8EVU - chains B and D of the 6 polymer chains in the assembly; structure by electron microscopy, 2.58 A resolution.

Chain B:
Name: Na(+)-translocating NADH-quinone reductase subunit B
Organism: Vibrio cholerae O395
Notes: EC 7.2.1.1
Reference sequence: Q9KPS2 (NQRB_VIBCH); residues 1-415 here = UniProt positions 1-415
Sequence (415 residues; numbered 1 to 415; the number before each row is that of its first residue):
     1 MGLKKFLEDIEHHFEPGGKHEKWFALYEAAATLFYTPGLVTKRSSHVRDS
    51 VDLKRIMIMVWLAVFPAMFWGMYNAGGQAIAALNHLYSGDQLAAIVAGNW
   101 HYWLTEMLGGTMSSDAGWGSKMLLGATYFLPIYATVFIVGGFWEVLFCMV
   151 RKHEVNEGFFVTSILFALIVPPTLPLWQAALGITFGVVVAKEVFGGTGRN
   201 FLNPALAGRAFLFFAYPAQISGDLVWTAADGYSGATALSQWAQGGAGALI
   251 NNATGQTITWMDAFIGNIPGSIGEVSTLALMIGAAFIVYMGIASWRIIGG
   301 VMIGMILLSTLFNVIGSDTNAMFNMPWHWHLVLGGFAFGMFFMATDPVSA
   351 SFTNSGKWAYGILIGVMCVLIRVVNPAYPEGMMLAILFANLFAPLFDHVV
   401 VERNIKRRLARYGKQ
Unresolved in the structure: 1-2, 415
Covalently attached groups: flavin mononucleotide (FMN) linked to Thr236
Small-molecule neighbours:
  - FMN (flavin mononucleotide), molecule 1: Ile169, Leu206, Arg209, Phe213, Trp226, Ala237, Leu238, Ser239, Gly270, Ser271, Glu274, Gly334, Gly335, Phe338, Gly339, Met343, Tyr378, Pro379, Glu380, Gly381, Met382, Met383, Leu384
  - FMN, molecule 2: Phe213, Phe214, Pro217, Ser221, Gly222, Asp223, Gln243, Ala377, Tyr378, Pro379
  - riboflavin (RBF): Ile56, Met57, Val60, Gly158, Val161, Thr162, Leu165, Lys191, Gly196, Thr197, Gly198, Arg199, Asn200, Asn203, Pro204, Ala205, Ile292, Ala293, Phe342, Met343, Thr345, Asp346, Pro347, Val348, Ser349
  - ubiquinone-1 (UQ1): Ala29, Leu33, Lys54, Met57, Ile58, Phe137, Val145, Val155, Asn156, Glu157, Gly158, Phe159, Phe160

Chain D:
Name: Na(+)-translocating NADH-quinone reductase subunit D
Organism: Vibrio cholerae O395
Notes: EC 7.2.1.1
Reference sequence: Q9X4Q6 (NQRD_VIBCH); residues 1-210 here = UniProt positions 1-210
Sequence (210 residues; numbered 1 to 210; the number before each row is that of its first residue):
     1 MSSAKELKKSVLAPVLDNNPIALQVLGVCSALAVTTKLETAFVMTLAVMF
    51 VTALSNFFVSLIRNHIPNSVRIIVQMAIIASLVIVVDQILKAYLYDISKQ
   101 LSVFVGLIITNCIVMGRAEAFAMKSEPIPSFIDGIGNGLGYGFVLMTVGF
   151 FRELLGSGKLFGLEVLPLISNGGWYQPNGLMLLAPSAFFLIGFMIWAIRT
   201 FKPEQVEAKE
Unresolved in the structure: 1-7, 210
Metal / ion sites: 2Fe-2S cluster Fe: Cys29, Cys112 (shared with 2 residues of chain E)
Small-molecule neighbours: 2Fe-2S cluster (FES): Gly27, Val28, Cys29, Thr110, Asn111, Cys112

Interface between chain B and chain D:
Contacting residue pairs (16; chain B residue first):
  Trp177(B) - Gln176(D)
  Gln178(B) - Gln176(D)  hydrogen bond
  Phe185(B) - Phe189(D)  hydrophobic
  Phe211(B) - Asn178(D)
  Phe211(B) - Leu180(D)  hydrophobic
  Phe214(B) - Gly179(D)
  Phe214(B) - Leu180(D)
  Phe214(B) - Leu183(D)  hydrophobic
  Ala215(B) - Pro177(D)
  Ala215(B) - Asn178(D)
  Ala215(B) - Gly179(D)  hydrogen bond (backbone-backbone)
  Ala215(B) - Leu180(D)
  Tyr216(B) - Gln176(D)
  Tyr216(B) - Pro177(D)
  Tyr216(B) - Asn178(D)  hydrogen bond
  Gln219(B) - Gln176(D)  hydrogen bond
Other interface residues (no listed pair), chain B (11 interface residues in all): Phe147, Val189, Val193
Other interface residues (no listed pair), chain D (9 interface residues in all): Phe193, Trp196

Overview:
11 residues of chain B face 9 of chain D across their interface; the contacts include 4 hydrogen bonds. Polar
contacts include Gln178(B)-Gln176(D), Tyr216(B)-Asn178(D) and Gln219(B)-Gln176(D). Chain B binds riboflavin,
ubiquinone-1 and flavin mononucleotide. Bound to chain D: 2Fe-2S cluster.
Chain B is Na(+)-translocating NADH-quinone reductase subunit B and chain D is Na(+)-translocating
NADH-quinone reductase subunit D, both from Vibrio cholerae O395; the structure, Cryo EM structure of Vibrio
cholerae NQR, was determined by electron microscopy.
